Entry 9BOR (X-ray diffraction, 2.00 A resolution); this record covers chains A and B of the 3 polymer chains in the assembly.

== Chain A ==
Protein: NF-kappa-B inhibitor zeta
From: Homo sapiens
UniProt: Q9BYH8 (IKBZ_HUMAN); residue numbers follow UniProt; this construct covers 404-718
Sequence (315 residues; numbered 404 to 718; the number before each row is that of its first residue):
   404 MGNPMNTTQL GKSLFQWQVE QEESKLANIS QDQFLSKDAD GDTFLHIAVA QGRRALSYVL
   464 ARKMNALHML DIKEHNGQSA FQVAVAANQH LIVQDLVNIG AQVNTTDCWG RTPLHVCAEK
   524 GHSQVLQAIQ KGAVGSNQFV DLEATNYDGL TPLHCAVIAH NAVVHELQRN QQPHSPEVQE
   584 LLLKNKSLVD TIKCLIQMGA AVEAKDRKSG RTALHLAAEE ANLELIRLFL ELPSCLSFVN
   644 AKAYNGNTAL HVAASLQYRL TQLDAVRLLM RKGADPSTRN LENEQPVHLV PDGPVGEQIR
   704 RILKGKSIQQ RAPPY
Disordered / not traced: 404-414, 710-718

== Chain B ==
Protein: Nuclear factor NF-kappa-B p50 subunit
From: Mus musculus
UniProt: P25799 (NFKB1_MOUSE); numbering as in UniProt (aligned over 245-376)
Sequence (132 residues; each row starts with the number of its first residue):
   245 ASNLKIVRMD RTAGCVTGGE EIYLLCDKVQ KDDIQIRFYE EEENGGVWEG FGDFSPTDVH
   305 RQFAIVFKTP KYKDVNITKP ASVFVQLRRK SDLETSEPKP FLYYPEIKDK EEVQRKRQKL
   365 MPNFSDSFGG GS
Disordered / not traced: 245-246, 367-376
Ligand contacts: (2R,3S)-heptane-1,2,3-triol (HT3): Tyr283, Glu284, Glu285, Ser326, Val327, Phe328
UniProt features mapped onto this chain:
  - region: Asp370 to Ser376 (GRR)
  - motif: Gln358 to Lys363 (Nuclear localization signal)
  - modified residue: Ser335 (Phosphoserine)
  - cross-link: Lys323 (Glycyl lysine isopeptide (Lys-Gly) (interchain with G-Cter in SUMO2))

== Chain A / chain B interface ==
Contacting residue pairs (46):
  Asp441(A) - Lys363(B)  salt bridge
  Asp443(A) - Arg359(B)  salt bridge
  Asp443(A) - Lys363(B)  salt bridge
  Asp445(A) - Lys360(B)  salt bridge
  Asp445(A) - Lys363(B)  salt bridge
  Phe447(A) - Met365(B)
  Ile450(A) - Lys360(B)
  Ile450(A) - Lys363(B)
  Ile450(A) - Met365(B)  hydrophobic
  Ala453(A) - Val357(B)
  Ala453(A) - Lys360(B)
  Ala453(A) - Arg361(B)  hydrogen bond (backbone-side chain)
  Gln454(A) - Lys360(B)
  Gln454(A) - Arg361(B)  hydrogen bond (side chain-backbone)
  Gln454(A) - Lys363(B)  hydrogen bond (side chain-backbone)
  Gln454(A) - Met365(B)
  Arg456(A) - Met365(B)  hydrogen bond
  Glu477(A) - Lys360(B)  salt bridge
  His478(A) - Glu356(B)  salt bridge
  Asn479(A) - Glu355(B)
  Asn479(A) - Glu356(B)  hydrogen bond
  Gln481(A) - Glu355(B)
  Ala489(A) - Glu355(B)
  Ala489(A) - Val357(B)  hydrophobic
  Ala490(A) - Val357(B)  hydrophobic
  Gln492(A) - Arg361(B)
  Trp512(A) - Lys354(B)
  Arg514(A) - Lys354(B)
  Arg514(A) - Glu355(B)  salt bridge
  Lys523(A) - Glu355(B)  salt bridge
  Glu569(A) - Lys315(B)  salt bridge
  Arg572(A) - Lys315(B)
  Arg614(A) - Glu265(B)  salt bridge
  Glu622(A) - Lys312(B)  salt bridge
  Asn648(A) - Thr301(B)
  Asn650(A) - Thr301(B)
  Ser658(A) - Ser299(B)
  Ser658(A) - Pro300(B)
  Gln660(A) - Gly296(B)  hydrogen bond (side chain-backbone)
  Gln660(A) - Asp297(B)
  Gln660(A) - Phe298(B)  hydrogen bond (side chain-backbone)
  Arg662(A) - Asp297(B)  salt bridge
  Leu684(A) - Arg305(B)
  Glu685(A) - Arg305(B)  salt bridge
  Glu687(A) - Lys275(B)
  Leu692(A) - Thr301(B)
Also at the interface, not in a pair above, chain A (39 interface residues in all): His449, Ala451, Gly455, Val486, Lys611, Glu623, Leu659, His691
Also at the interface, not in a pair above, chain B (22 interface residues in all): Tyr267, Pro366
From the paper, about this interface:
  - pairs named by the authors: Glu569(A)-Lys315(B)
  - interface residues, chain A: Asp443(A), Glu477(A), His478(A), Arg514(A)
  - interface residues, chain B: Lys354(B), Glu355(B), Glu356(B), Lys360(B), Lys363(B)

== Overview ==
Chain A and chain B form an interface of 39 and 22 residues respectively; the contacts include 7 hydrogen
bonds and 14 salt bridges. Among the polar pairs are Asp441(A)-Lys363(B), Asp443(A)-Arg359(B) and
Asp443(A)-Lys363(B). The authors report a contact between Glu569(A) and Lys315(B). The paper reports interface
residues Asp443(A), Glu477(A) and Lys354(B) among others.
Chain A is NF-kappa-B inhibitor zeta (Homo sapiens) and chain B is Nuclear factor NF-kappa-B p50 subunit (Mus
musculus); the structure, IkappaBzeta ankyrin repeat domain:NF-kappaB p50 homodimer complex at 2.0 Angstrom
resolution, was determined by X-ray diffraction.
